Entry 5JUM (X-ray diffraction, 2.60 A resolution); this record covers chains A and P of the 3 polymer chains in the assembly.

[Chain A]
Protein: DNA polymerase eta
Organism: Homo sapiens
Notes: EC 2.7.7.7
UniProtKB: Q9Y253 (POLH_HUMAN); residues 1-432 here = UniProt positions 1-432
Sequence (435 residues; numbered -2 to 432; the number before each row is that of its first residue; numbers below 1 keep their minus sign (Gly-2 is residue -2)):
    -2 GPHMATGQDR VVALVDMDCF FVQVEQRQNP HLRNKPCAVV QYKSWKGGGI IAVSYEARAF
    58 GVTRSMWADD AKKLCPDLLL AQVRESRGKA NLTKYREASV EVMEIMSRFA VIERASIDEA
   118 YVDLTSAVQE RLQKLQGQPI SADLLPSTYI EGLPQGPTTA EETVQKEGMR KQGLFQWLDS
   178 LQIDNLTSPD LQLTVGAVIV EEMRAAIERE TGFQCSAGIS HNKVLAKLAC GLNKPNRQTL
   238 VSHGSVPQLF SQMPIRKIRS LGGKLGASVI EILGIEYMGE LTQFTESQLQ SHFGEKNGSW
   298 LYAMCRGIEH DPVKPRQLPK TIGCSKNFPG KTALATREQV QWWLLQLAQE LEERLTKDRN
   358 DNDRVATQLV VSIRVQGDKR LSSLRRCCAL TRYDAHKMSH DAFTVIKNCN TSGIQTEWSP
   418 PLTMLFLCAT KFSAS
Unresolved in the structure: 155-159
Sequence notes: expression tag (-2 to 0)
Ion coordination: Ca2+ site 1: Asp13, Met14, Asp115 (together with 2'-deoxycytidine-5'-triphosphate); Ca2+ site 2: Asp13, Asp115, Glu116 (together with 2'-deoxycytidine-5'-triphosphate) (shared with DT8(P) of chain P)
Residues lining bound ligands: 2'-deoxycytidine-5'-triphosphate (DCP): Asp13, Met14, Asp15, Cys16, Phe17, Phe18, Ile48, Ala49, Tyr52, Arg55, Arg61, Ile114, Asp115, Lys231
Reported in the primary citation:
  - binding site for the 12-nt DNA strand: Tyr39, Ile48, Ser62, Met63, Trp64
  - binding site for 2'-deoxycytidine-5'-triphosphate: Arg61

[Chain P]
Molecule: 8-nt DNA strand
Sequence (8 nucleotides; numbered 1 to 8; the number before each row is that of its first residue):
     1 AGCGTCAT
Ion coordination: Ca2+: DT8 (together with 2'-deoxycytidine-5'-triphosphate) (shared with Asp13(A), Asp115(A), Glu116(A) of chain A)

[How chain A and chain P interact]
Residue-residue contacts (23):
  Ser113(A) with DT8(P), hydrogen bond to the phosphate
  Asp115(A) with DT8(P), phosphate contact
  Lys224(A) with DT8(P), salt bridge to the phosphate
  Ile255(A) with DA7(P), phosphate contact
  Arg256(A) with DA7(P), phosphate contact
  Ser257(A) with DC6(P), phosphate contact; DA7(P), hydrogen bond to the phosphate
  Leu258(A) with DA7(P), hydrogen bond to the phosphate
  Gly259(A) with DA7(P), hydrogen bond to the phosphate
  Gly260(A) with DC6(P), phosphate contact; DA7(P), hydrogen bond to the phosphate
  Lys261(A) with DT5(P), salt bridge to the phosphate; DC6(P), hydrogen bond to the phosphate
  Leu262(A) with DC6(P), hydrogen bond to the phosphate
  Arg377(A) with DC3(P), phosphate contact; DG4(P), salt bridge to the phosphate
  Leu381(A) with DC3(P), phosphate contact
  Arg382(A) with DG2(P), sugar contact; DC3(P), hydrogen bond to the phosphate; DG4(P), hydrogen bond to the base
  Arg383(A) with DG2(P), sugar contact; DC3(P), salt bridge to the phosphate
  Cys384(A) with DG2(P), phosphate contact
Other interface residues (no listed pair), chain A (19 interface residues in all): Glu116, Ser379, Ser380

[Overview]
19 residues of chain A and 7 residues of chain P are in contact, with 9 hydrogen bonds and 4 salt bridges.
Polar contacts include Arg382(A)-DG4(P), Ser113(A)-DT8(P) and Ser257(A)-DA7(P). From the paper: a binding site
for the 12-nt DNA strand at Tyr39(A), Ile48(A) and Ser62(A) among others; a binding site for
2'-deoxycytidine-5'-triphosphate at Arg61(A).
Here chain A is DNA polymerase eta (Homo sapiens) and chain P is an 8-nt DNA strand. Entry 5JUM (Crystal
Structure of Human DNA Polymerase Eta Inserting dCTP Opposite N-(2'-deoxyguanosin-8- yl)-3-aminobenzanthrone
(C8-dG-ABA)) was determined by X-ray diffraction.
